PDB entry 9NEA | electron microscopy, 3.81 A resolution | chains A and T of the 6 polymer chains in the assembly

# Chain A
Molecule: DNA polymerase epsilon catalytic subunit A
Organism: Homo sapiens
Notes: EC 2.7.7.7, 3.1.11.-
Reference sequence: Q07864 (DPOE1_HUMAN); residues 1-2286 here = UniProt positions 1-2286
Sequence (2286 residues; each row starts with the number of its first residue):
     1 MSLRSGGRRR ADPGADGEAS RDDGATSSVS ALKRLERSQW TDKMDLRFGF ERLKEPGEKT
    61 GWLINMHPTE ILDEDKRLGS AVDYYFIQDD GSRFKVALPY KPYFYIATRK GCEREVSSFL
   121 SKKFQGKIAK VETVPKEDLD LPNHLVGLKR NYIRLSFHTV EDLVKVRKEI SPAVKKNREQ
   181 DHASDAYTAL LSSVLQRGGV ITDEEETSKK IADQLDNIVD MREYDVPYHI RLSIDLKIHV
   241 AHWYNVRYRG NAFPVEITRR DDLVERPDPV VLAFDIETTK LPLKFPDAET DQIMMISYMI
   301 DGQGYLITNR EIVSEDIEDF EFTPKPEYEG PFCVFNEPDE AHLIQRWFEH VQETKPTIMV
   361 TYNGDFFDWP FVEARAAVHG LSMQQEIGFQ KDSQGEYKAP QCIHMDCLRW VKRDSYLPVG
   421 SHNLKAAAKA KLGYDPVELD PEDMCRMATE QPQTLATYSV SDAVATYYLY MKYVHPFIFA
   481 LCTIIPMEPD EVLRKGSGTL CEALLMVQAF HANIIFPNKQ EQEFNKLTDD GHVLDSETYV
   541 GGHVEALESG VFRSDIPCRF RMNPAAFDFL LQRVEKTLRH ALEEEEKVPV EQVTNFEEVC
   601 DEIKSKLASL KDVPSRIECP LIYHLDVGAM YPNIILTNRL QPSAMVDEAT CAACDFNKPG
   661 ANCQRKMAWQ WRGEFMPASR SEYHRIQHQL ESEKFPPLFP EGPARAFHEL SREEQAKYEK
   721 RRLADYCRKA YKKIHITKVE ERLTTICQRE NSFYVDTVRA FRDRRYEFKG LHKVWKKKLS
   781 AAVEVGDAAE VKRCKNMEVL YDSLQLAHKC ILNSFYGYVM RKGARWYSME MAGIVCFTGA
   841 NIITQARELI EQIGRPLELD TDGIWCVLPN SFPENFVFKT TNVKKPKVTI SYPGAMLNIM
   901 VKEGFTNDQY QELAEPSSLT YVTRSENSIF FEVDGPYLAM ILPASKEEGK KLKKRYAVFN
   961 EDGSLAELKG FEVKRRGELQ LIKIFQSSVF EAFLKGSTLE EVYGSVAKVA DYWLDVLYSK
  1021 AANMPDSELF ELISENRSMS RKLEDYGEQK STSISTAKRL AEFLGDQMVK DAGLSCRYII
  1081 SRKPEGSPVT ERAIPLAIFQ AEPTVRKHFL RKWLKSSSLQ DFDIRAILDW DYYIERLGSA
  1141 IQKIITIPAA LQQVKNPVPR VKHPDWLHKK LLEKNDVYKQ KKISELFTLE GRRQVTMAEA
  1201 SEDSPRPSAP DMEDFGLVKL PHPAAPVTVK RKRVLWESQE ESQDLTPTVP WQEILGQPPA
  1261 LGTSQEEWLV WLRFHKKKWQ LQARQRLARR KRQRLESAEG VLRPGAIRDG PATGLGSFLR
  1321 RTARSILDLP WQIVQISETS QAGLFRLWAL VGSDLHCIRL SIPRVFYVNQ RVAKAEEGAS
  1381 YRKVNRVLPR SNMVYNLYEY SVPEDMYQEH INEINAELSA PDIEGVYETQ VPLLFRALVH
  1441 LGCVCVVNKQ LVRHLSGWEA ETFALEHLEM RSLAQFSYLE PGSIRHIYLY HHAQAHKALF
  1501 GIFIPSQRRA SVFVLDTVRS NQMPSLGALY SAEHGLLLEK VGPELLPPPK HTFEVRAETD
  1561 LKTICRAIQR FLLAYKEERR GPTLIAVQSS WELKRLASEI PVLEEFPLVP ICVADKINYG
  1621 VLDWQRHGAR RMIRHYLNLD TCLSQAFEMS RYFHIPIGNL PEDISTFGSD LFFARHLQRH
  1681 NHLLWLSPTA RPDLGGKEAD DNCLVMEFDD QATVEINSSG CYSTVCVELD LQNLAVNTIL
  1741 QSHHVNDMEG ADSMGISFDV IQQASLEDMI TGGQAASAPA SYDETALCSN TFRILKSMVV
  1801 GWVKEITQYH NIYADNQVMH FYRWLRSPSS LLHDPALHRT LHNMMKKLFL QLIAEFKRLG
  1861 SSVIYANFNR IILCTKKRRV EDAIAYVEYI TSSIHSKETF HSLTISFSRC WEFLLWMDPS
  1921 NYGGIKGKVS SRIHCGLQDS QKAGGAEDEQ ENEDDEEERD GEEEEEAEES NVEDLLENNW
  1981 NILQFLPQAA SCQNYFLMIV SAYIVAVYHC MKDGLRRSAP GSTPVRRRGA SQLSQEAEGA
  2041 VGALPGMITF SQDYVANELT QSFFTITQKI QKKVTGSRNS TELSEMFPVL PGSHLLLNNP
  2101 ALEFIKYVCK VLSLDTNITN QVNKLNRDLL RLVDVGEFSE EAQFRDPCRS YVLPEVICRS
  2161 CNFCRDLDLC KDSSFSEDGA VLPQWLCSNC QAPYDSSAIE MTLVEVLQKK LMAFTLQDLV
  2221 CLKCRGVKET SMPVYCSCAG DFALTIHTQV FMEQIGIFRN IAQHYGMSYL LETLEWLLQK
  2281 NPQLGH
Unresolved in the structure: 1-26, 194-212, 1199-2286
Swiss-Prot annotation at these positions:
  - zinc finger: Cys2158 to Cys2190 (CysA-type)
  - motif: Cys2221 to Cys2238 (CysB motif)
  - binding site (Zn(2+)): Cys2158, Cys2161, Cys2187, Cys2190
  - binding site ([4Fe-4S] cluster): Cys2221, Cys2224, Cys2236, Cys2238
  - modified residue (Phosphoserine): Ser1184, Ser1297, Ser1317, Ser1940
Bound ions: Mg2+: Asp275, Tyr362; 4Fe-4S cluster Fe: Cys651, Cys654, Cys663
Small-molecule neighbours: 4Fe-4S cluster (SF4): Val646, Cys651, Cys654, Asn657, Cys663, Gln664, Ile746, Cys747, Gln748, Arg749
From the paper describing this entry:
  - catalytic residues: Asp275, Glu277 (citing earlier work)
  - disease-associated variants - P286K, P286R: decreased catalytic activity (citing earlier work)

# Chain T
Molecule: 49-nt DNA strand
Sequence (49 nucleotides; row label = number of the first residue in the row; numbers below 1 keep their minus sign (DG-11 is residue -11)):
   -11 GAGCCAGCAG CAAAGTGAAA AATCTAAAGC ATCACCTTGC TGAACCTCA
Unresolved in the structure: -11 to 1, 31-37

# Interface between chain A and chain T
Residue-residue contacts (16):
  Tyr362(A) - DA2(T)  hydrogen bond to the phosphate
  Asn363(A) - DA2(T)  sugar contact
  Asn363(A) - DG3(T)  sugar contact
  Phe366(A) - DG3(T)  phosphate contact
  Phe367(A) - DA2(T)  base contact
  Lys412(A) - DG3(T)  hydrogen bond to the base
  Asn423(A) - DA2(T)  phosphate contact
  Ser536(A) - DA9(T)  hydrogen bond to the phosphate
  Thr538(A) - DA9(T)  phosphate contact
  Lys732(A) - DG17(T)  sugar contact
  Lys732(A) - DC18(T)  salt bridge to the phosphate
  Lys822(A) - DA7(T)  phosphate contact
  Lys822(A) - DA8(T)  salt bridge to the phosphate
  Lys950(A) - DT11(T)  salt bridge to the phosphate
  Arg1041(A) - DT4(T)  sugar contact
  Arg1041(A) - DG5(T)  salt bridge to the phosphate
Also at the interface, not in a pair above, chain A (15 interface residues in all): Arg409, His422, Ser1040

# Summary
15 residues of chain A face 10 of chain T across their interface; the contacts include 3 hydrogen bonds and 4
salt bridges. Polar contacts include Lys412(A)-DG3(T), Tyr362(A)-DA2(T) and Ser536(A)-DA9(T). Ligands of chain
A: 4Fe-4S cluster. The paper reports catalytic residues Asp275(A) and Glu277(A); P286K and P286R of chain A
reduce catalytic activity.
Chain A is DNA polymerase epsilon catalytic subunit A (Homo sapiens) and chain T is a 49-nt DNA strand; the
structure, Human polymerase epsilon bound to PCNA and DNA with a pre-existing mismatch in the blocked
conformation ..., was determined by electron microscopy together with 9NE6, 9NE7, 9NE8 and 9NE9 from the same
study.
